PDB entry 6MU7 | X-ray diffraction, 2.50 A resolution | chains B and D of the 4 polymer chains in the assembly

# Chain B
Name: Envelope glycoprotein gp160
Source organism: Human immunodeficiency virus 1
Notes: fragment: gp41
UniProt: Q2N0S6 (Q2N0S6_9HIV1); residues 512-664 here correspond to UniProt positions 509-661 (UniProt number = residue number - 3)
Amino-acid sequence (153 residues; numbered 512 to 664; the number before each row is that of its first residue):
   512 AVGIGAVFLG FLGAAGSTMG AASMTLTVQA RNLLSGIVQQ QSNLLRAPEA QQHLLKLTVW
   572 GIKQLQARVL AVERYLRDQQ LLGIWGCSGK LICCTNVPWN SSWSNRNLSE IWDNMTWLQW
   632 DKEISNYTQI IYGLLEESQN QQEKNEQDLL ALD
Not modelled in the structure: 512-516, 550-563, 664
Differences from the reference sequence: engineered mutation Pro559 (Ile556 in Q2N0S6), Cys605 (Thr602 in Q2N0S6)
Disulfides: Cys598-Cys604
Covalently attached groups: N-acetylglucosamine (NAG) linked to Asn611, Asn625, Asn637

# Chain D
Name: 35O22 scFv heavy chain portion
Source organism: Homo sapiens
Notes: engineered mutation(s): E10T, L11T, K12T, A16S, I68N, K83T, F84S,; antibody fragment or engineered binder
Amino-acid sequence (134 residues; row label = number of the first residue in the row; a row labelled like 72A-72H holds insertion residues (72A, then the next letters in order)):
     1 QGQLVQSGAT TTKPGSSVKI SCKTSGYRFN FYHINWIRQT AGRGPEWMGW IS
   52A P
    53 YSGDKNLAPA FQDRVNMTTD
72A-72H TEVPVTSF
    73 TSTGAAYMEI
82A-82C RNL
    83 TSDDTGTYFC AKGLLRDG
100A-100F SSTWLP
   101 YLWGQGTLLT VSSAST
Not modelled in the structure: 111-116
Disulfides: Cys22-Cys92
Covalently attached groups: N-acetylglucosamine (NAG) linked to Asn68
Residues lining bound ligands: N-acetylglucosamine (NAG; 2-acetamido-2-deoxy-beta-D-glucopyranose): Gln1, Tyr32, Leu96, Leu97

# Interface between chain B and chain D
Contacting residue pairs - 13 pairs, chain B then chain D:
  Gly527(B) - Arg98(D)  hydrogen bond (backbone-side chain)
  Thr529(B) - Arg98(D)
  Ser620(B) - Leu97(D)
  Glu621(B) - Leu97(D)
  Asp624(B) - Leu97(D)
  Asp624(B) - Arg98(D)  hydrogen bond (backbone-backbone)
  Asp624(B) - Asp99(D)  hydrogen bond (backbone-backbone)
  Asp624(B) - Gly100(D)
  Asn625(B) - Tyr32(D)  hydrogen bond
  Asn625(B) - Arg98(D)
  Thr627(B) - Arg98(D)
  Gln630(B) - Phe72H(D)
  Lys633(B) - Phe72H(D)
Interface residues without a listed pair, chain B (11 interface residues in all): Ser528, Leu629
Interface residues without a listed pair, chain D (7 interface residues in all): Leu96

# Overview
11 residues of chain B face 7 of chain D across their interface; the contacts include 4 hydrogen bonds. Among
the polar pairs are Gly527(B)-Arg98(D), Asn625(B)-Tyr32(D) and Asp624(B)-Arg98(D). Ligands of chain D:
N-acetylglucosamine. N-acetylglucosamine is covalently linked to Asn611(B), Asn625(B) and Asn637(B).
Chain B is Envelope glycoprotein gp160 (Human immunodeficiency virus 1) and chain D is 35O22 scFv heavy chain
portion (Homo sapiens); the structure, Crystal Structure of HIV-1 BG505 SOSIP.664 Prefusion Env Trimer Bound
to Small Molecule HIV-1 Entry Inhibitor ..., was determined by X-ray diffraction, deposited together with
6MTJ, 6MTN, 6MU6, 6MU8, 6MUF and 6MUG.
